Entry 1R4N (X-ray diffraction, 3.60 A resolution); this record covers chains B and I of the 3 polymer chains in the assembly.

# Chain B
Molecule: ubiquitin-activating enzyme E1C
Source organism: Homo sapiens
UniProtKB: Q8TBC4 (UBA3_HUMAN); the author numbering skips numbers that UniProt does not, so the offset changes along the chain: 12-396 = UniProt 33-417; 600-608 = UniProt 418-426; 693-706 = UniProt 427-440; 800-802 = UniProt 441-443; 1 more segments
Chain sequence (431 residues; each row starts with the number of its first residue; note: 476 numbers in that range are skipped by the numbering (no residue carries them; nothing is unmodelled there)):
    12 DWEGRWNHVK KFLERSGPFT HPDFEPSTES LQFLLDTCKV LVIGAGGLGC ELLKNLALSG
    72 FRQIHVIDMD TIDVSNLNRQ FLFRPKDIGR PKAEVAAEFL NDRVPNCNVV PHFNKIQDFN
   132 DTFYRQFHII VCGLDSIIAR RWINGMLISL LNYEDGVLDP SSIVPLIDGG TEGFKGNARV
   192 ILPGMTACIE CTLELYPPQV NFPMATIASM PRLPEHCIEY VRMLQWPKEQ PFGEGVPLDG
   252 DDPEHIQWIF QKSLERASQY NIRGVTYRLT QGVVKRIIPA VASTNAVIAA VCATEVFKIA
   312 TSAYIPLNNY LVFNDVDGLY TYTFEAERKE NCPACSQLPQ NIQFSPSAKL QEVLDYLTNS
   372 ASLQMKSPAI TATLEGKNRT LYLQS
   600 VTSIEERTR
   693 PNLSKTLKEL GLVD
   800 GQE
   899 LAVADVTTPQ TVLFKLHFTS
Unresolved in the structure: 385-388, 693-699, 899, 918
Sequence notes: engineered mutation Ala-150 (Cys237 in Q8TBC4)
Curated features (UniProtKB/Swiss-Prot):
  - region: His-32 to Cys-49 (Interaction with UBE2M N-terminus), Arg-136 to Ile-140 (Interaction with UBE2M N-terminus), Pro-171 to Met-196 (Interaction with UBE2M N-terminus), Leu-206 to Pro-208 (Interaction with NEDD8), Met-221 to His-227 (Interaction with NAE1), Tyr-271 to Arg-274 (Interaction with NAE1), Ile-310 to Pro-317 (Interaction with UBE2M N-terminus), Tyr-331 to Glu-336 (Interaction with NEDD8)
  - site: Arg-190 (Determines specificity for NEDD8)
Ligand contacts: ATP (adenosine-5'-triphosphate): Gly-55, Ala-56, Gly-57, Asp-79, Met-80, Asp-81, Asn-87, Arg-90, Gln-91, Lys-103, Asn-125, Lys-126, Ile-127, Gln-128, Gly-144, Leu-145, Asp-146, Ser-147, Ala-150, Ile-288, Ile-289
Reported in the primary citation:
  - binding site for ATP: Ala-56, Gly-57, Asp-79, Met-80, Asp-81, Asn-87, Arg-90, Gln-91, Lys-103, Ile-127, Gln-128, Leu-145, Asp-146, Ala-150
  - catalytic residues: Arg-90, Lys-103, Asp-146 (proposed by the authors, not directly observed)
  - specificity-determining residues: Arg-190
  - mutagenesis - R190Q: increased catalytic activity on ubiquitin
  - mutagenesis - R190Q: increased catalytic activity on NEDD8 A72R mutant

# Chain I
Molecule: Ubiquitin-like protein NEDD8
Source organism: Homo sapiens
UniProtKB: Q15843 (NEDD8_HUMAN); residues 101-176 here correspond to UniProt positions 1-76 (UniProt number = residue number - 100)
Chain sequence (76 residues; row label = number of the first residue in the row):
   101 MLIKVKTLTG KEIEIDIEPT DKVERIKERV EEKEGIPPQQ QRLIYSGKQM NDEKTAADYK
   161 ILGGSVLHLV LALRGG
Curated features (UniProtKB/Swiss-Prot):
  - region: Val-170 to Ala-172 (Interaction with UBE1C)
  - site (Interaction with UBE1C): Leu-108, Ile-144
  - modified residue: Gln-140 (Microbial infection: Deamidated glutamine), Lys-148 (N6-acetyllysine)
  - cross-link: Gly-176 (Glycyl lysine isopeptide (Gly-Lys) (interchain with K-? in acceptor proteins))
Reported in the primary citation:
  - mutagenesis - A172R: abolished catalytic activity on APPBP1-UBA3

# How chain B and chain I interact
Contacting residue pairs - 56 pairs, chain B then chain I:
  Gly-57(B) / Gly-176(I)
  Leu-59(B) / Gly-176(I)
  Gly-144(B) / Gly-176(I)
  Leu-145(B) / Arg-174(I)
  Leu-145(B) / Gly-175(I)
  Leu-145(B) / Gly-176(I)
  Asp-146(B) / Arg-174(I)
  Ser-147(B) / Arg-174(I)
  Ile-148(B) / Arg-174(I)
  Arg-151(B) / Leu-173(I)
  Arg-151(B) / Arg-174(I)  hydrogen bond (side chain-backbone)
  Arg-151(B) / Gly-175(I)  hydrogen bond (side chain-backbone)
  Gly-181(B) / Gly-175(I)
  Thr-182(B) / Leu-173(I)
  Thr-182(B) / Gly-175(I)  hydrogen bond (backbone-backbone)
  Glu-183(B) / Leu-173(I)
  Glu-183(B) / Arg-174(I)  salt bridge
  Lys-186(B) / Leu-173(I)
  Gly-187(B) / Leu-173(I)
  Asn-188(B) / Ala-172(I)
  Asn-188(B) / Leu-173(I)  hydrogen bond (side chain-backbone)
  Glu-205(B) / Arg-142(I)  hydrogen bond (backbone-side chain)
  Leu-206(B) / Arg-142(I)
  Leu-206(B) / Gln-149(I)
  Leu-206(B) / Val-170(I)  hydrophobic
  Leu-206(B) / Leu-171(I)
  Leu-206(B) / Ala-172(I)  hydrogen bond (backbone-backbone)
  Tyr-207(B) / Arg-142(I)
  Tyr-207(B) / Ala-172(I)
  Tyr-207(B) / Leu-173(I)
  Tyr-207(B) / Arg-174(I)
  Pro-208(B) / Leu-171(I)  hydrophobic
  Pro-208(B) / Ala-172(I)
  Pro-209(B) / Gln-139(I)
  Pro-209(B) / Arg-142(I)
  Ile-289(B) / Gly-175(I)
  Asn-296(B) / Gly-176(I)
  Tyr-321(B) / Leu-171(I)  hydrogen bond (side chain-backbone)
  Tyr-321(B) / Ala-172(I)
  Val-323(B) / Leu-108(I)  hydrophobic
  Val-323(B) / Val-170(I)  hydrophobic
  Val-323(B) / Leu-171(I)
  Asn-325(B) / Leu-108(I)
  Asn-325(B) / Thr-109(I)
  Tyr-331(B) / Thr-107(I)  hydrogen bond (side chain-backbone)
  Tyr-331(B) / Leu-108(I)
  Tyr-331(B) / Thr-109(I)
  Tyr-331(B) / Gly-110(I)
  Tyr-331(B) / His-168(I)
  Tyr-333(B) / His-168(I)  hydrogen bond
  Tyr-333(B) / Val-170(I)  hydrophobic
  Phe-335(B) / Ile-144(I)  hydrophobic
  Phe-335(B) / Val-170(I)  hydrophobic
  Glu-336(B) / Gly-147(I)
  Glu-338(B) / Gly-147(I)
  Glu-338(B) / Lys-148(I)
Other interface residues (no listed pair), chain B (35 interface residues in all): Gly-58, Gly-180, Thr-203, Gln-210, Asp-328, Ala-337
Other interface residues (no listed pair), chain I (19 interface residues in all): Gln-140

# In short
35 residues of chain B and 19 residues of chain I are in contact; the contacts include 9 hydrogen bonds and 1
salt bridge. Polar pairs include Glu-183(B)/Arg-174(I), Arg-151(B)/Arg-174(I) and Arg-151(B)/Gly-175(I). Bound
to chain B: ATP. The paper reports catalytic residues Arg-90(B), Lys-103(B) and Asp-146(B); R190Q of chain B
increases catalytic activity on ubiquitin.
Chain B is ubiquitin-activating enzyme E1C and chain I is Ubiquitin-like protein NEDD8, both from Homo
sapiens; the structure, APPBP1-UBA3-NEDD8, an E1-ubiquitin-like protein complex with ATP, was determined by
X-ray diffraction (same publication as 1R4M).
